PDB entry 7UVE | X-ray diffraction, 2.30 A resolution | chains A and B

== Chain A ==
Protein: Histone-lysine N-methyltransferase eggless
Source organism: Drosophila melanogaster
Notes: EC 2.1.1.355
Reference sequence: Q32KD2 (SETB1_DROME); residues 444-700 here = UniProt positions 444-700
Sequence (257 residues; each row starts with the number of its first residue):
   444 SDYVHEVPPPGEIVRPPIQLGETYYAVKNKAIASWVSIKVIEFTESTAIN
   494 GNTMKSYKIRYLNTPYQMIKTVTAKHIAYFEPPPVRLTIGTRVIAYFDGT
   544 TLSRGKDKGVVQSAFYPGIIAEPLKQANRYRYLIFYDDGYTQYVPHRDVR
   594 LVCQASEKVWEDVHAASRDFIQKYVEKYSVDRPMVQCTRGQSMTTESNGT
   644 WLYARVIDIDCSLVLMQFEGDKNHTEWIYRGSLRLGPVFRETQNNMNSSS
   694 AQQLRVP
Not modelled in the structure: 444-448, 544-554, 689-700

== Chain B ==
Protein: peptide H3K9me2K14ac
Sequence (17 residues; each row starts with the number of its first residue):
    26 TKQTARKSTGGKAPRKQ
Not modelled in the structure: 26-32, 40-42
Modified positions: Lys32 (N-methyl-lysine; MLZ); Lys37 (N(6)-acetyllysine; ALY)

== Interface between chain A and chain B ==
Residue-residue contacts (27; chain A residue first):
  Phe578(A) with Lys37(B)
  Asp581(A) with Thr34(B)
  Gly582(A) with Thr34(B), hydrogen bond (backbone-side chain); Gly36(B); Lys37(B)
  Tyr583(A) with Thr34(B)
  Thr584(A) with Lys37(B)
  Phe613(A) with Lys37(B)
  Glu639(A) with Gly35(B); Ala38(B); Pro39(B)
  Asn641(A) with Thr34(B), hydrogen bond (side chain-backbone); Gly35(B)
  Trp644(A) with Pro39(B), hydrophobic
  Glu669(A) with Thr34(B); Gly35(B), hydrogen bond (side chain-backbone); Lys37(B)
  Trp670(A) with Lys37(B)
  Ile671(A) with Lys37(B)
  Tyr672(A) with Lys37(B)
  Ser675(A) with Lys37(B), hydrogen bond (side chain-backbone)
  Leu676(A) with Pro39(B)
  Arg677(A) with Gly35(B), hydrogen bond (side chain-backbone); Gly36(B), hydrogen bond (side chain-backbone); Lys37(B); Ala38(B); Pro39(B)
Other interface residues (no listed pair), chain A (17 interface residues in all): Phe682
Other interface residues (no listed pair), chain B (7 interface residues in all): Ser33

== Summary ==
17 residues of chain A and 7 residues of chain B are in contact; the contacts include 6 hydrogen bonds. Polar
pairs include Gly582(A)-Thr34(B), Asn641(A)-Thr34(B) and Glu669(A)-Gly35(B).
Here chain A is Histone-lysine N-methyltransferase eggless (Drosophila melanogaster) and chain B is peptide
H3K9me2K14ac. Entry 7UVE (Drosophila melanogaster setdb1-tuor domain with peptide H3K9me2K14ac) was determined
by X-ray diffraction.
